3DV0 - chains A and C of the 5 polymer chains in the assembly; structure by X-ray diffraction, 2.50 A resolution.

== Chain A (and C) ==
Molecule: Pyruvate dehydrogenase E1 component subunit alpha
Organism: Bacillus stearothermophilus
Notes: EC 1.2.4.1; chain C of this document is another copy of the same molecule, construct and numbering; everything in this record applies to it too
Reference sequence: P21873 (ODPA_BACST); residues 0-368 here correspond to UniProt positions 1-369 (UniProt number = residue number + 1)
Chain sequence (369 residues; row label = number of the first residue in the row; numbering starts at 0):
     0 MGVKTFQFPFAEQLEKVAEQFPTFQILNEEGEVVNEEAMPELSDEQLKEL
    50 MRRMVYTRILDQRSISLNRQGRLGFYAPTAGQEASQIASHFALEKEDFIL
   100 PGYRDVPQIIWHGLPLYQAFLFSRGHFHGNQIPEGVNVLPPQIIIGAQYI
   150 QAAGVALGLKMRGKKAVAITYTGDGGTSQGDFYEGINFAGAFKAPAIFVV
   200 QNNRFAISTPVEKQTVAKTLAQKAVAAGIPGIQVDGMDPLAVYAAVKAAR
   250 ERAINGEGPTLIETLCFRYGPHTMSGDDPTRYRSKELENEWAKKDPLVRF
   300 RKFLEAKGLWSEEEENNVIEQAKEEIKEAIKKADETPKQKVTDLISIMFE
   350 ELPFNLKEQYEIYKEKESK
Unresolved in the structure: 0-3, 272-286, 368 (chain C: 0-3, 273-286)
Ligand contacts:
  - Mg2+ (MG): Gly-172, Asp-173, Gln-200, Asn-202, Phe-204, Ala-205, Arg-267
  - pyruvic acid (PYR): Phe-74, Ile-142, Ile-206
  - 3-deaza-thdp (TPW; 2-{4-[(4-amino-2-methylpyrimidin-5-yl)methyl]-3-methylthiophen-2-yl}ethyl trihydrogen diphosphate): Gln-81, Tyr-102, Arg-103, Ile-142, Ile-143, Ile-144, Gly-172, Asp-173, Gly-174, Gly-175, Gln-178, Asn-202, Phe-204, Ala-205, Ile-206, Arg-267
What the authors report for this chain:
  - binding site for 3-deaza-thdp: Tyr-102, Ile-142, Ile-144, Ile-206, His-271
  - Mg2+ coordination: Asp-173, Asn-202
  - mutagenesis - I206A: increased catalytic activity (DCPIP assay)
  - mutagenesis - I206A: decreased catalytic activity (PDH activity)
  - mutagenesis - I206A: unchanged binding to Dihydrolipoyllysine-residue acetyltransferase component of pyruvate dehydrogenase complex
  - catalytic residues: His-271 (proposed by the authors, not directly observed)

== Interface between chain A and chain C ==
Pairs across the interface (76):
  Phe-5(A) / Ala-37(C)  hydrophobic
  Phe-7(A) / Phe-23(C)  hydrophobic
  Phe-7(A) / Ile-231(C)  hydrophobic
  Phe-7(A) / Ala-247(C)  hydrophobic
  Phe-9(A) / Pro-229(C)  hydrophobic
  Phe-9(A) / Ile-231(C)  hydrophobic
  Phe-9(A) / Arg-251(C)
  Glu-11(A) / Gln-19(C)
  Gln-12(A) / Gln-19(C)
  Gln-12(A) / Phe-20(C)
  Gln-12(A) / Pro-229(C)
  Gln-12(A) / Gly-230(C)  hydrogen bond (side chain-backbone)
  Lys-15(A) / Gln-19(C)
  Gln-19(A) / Gln-12(C)  hydrogen bond (backbone-side chain)
  Gln-19(A) / Lys-15(C)
  Gln-19(A) / Val-16(C)
  Phe-20(A) / Gln-12(C)
  Phe-23(A) / Phe-7(C)  hydrophobic
  Glu-36(A) / Phe-5(C)
  Ala-37(A) / Phe-5(C)  hydrophobic
  Thr-176(A) / Tyr-182(C)  hydrogen bond (backbone-side chain)
  Ser-177(A) / Tyr-182(C)
  Ser-177(A) / Glu-183(C)
  Ser-177(A) / Asn-186(C)
  Gln-178(A) / Tyr-182(C)
  Gln-178(A) / Glu-183(C)
  Gly-179(A) / Gly-179(C)
  Gly-179(A) / Glu-183(C)  hydrogen bond (backbone-side chain)
  Tyr-182(A) / Thr-176(C)  hydrogen bond (side chain-backbone)
  Tyr-182(A) / Ser-177(C)
  Tyr-182(A) / Gln-178(C)
  Tyr-182(A) / Tyr-182(C)  hydrophobic
  Tyr-182(A) / Lys-222(C)  hydrogen bond
  Glu-183(A) / Ser-177(C)
  Glu-183(A) / Gln-178(C)
  Glu-183(A) / Gly-179(C)  hydrogen bond (side chain-backbone)
  Asn-186(A) / Ser-177(C)  hydrogen bond
  Asn-186(A) / Gln-213(C)  hydrogen bond (side chain-backbone)
  Asn-186(A) / Thr-214(C)  hydrogen bond
  Asn-186(A) / Lys-222(C)
  Gly-189(A) / Val-215(C)
  Ala-190(A) / Lys-212(C)
  Ala-190(A) / Gln-213(C)
  Gln-213(A) / Asn-186(C)  hydrogen bond (backbone-side chain)
  Gln-213(A) / Ala-190(C)
  Thr-214(A) / Asn-186(C)  hydrogen bond
  Thr-214(A) / Ala-226(C)
  Val-215(A) / Gly-189(C)
  Val-215(A) / Ala-226(C)
  Val-215(A) / Gly-227(C)
  Ala-216(A) / Ala-226(C)
  Ala-216(A) / Gly-227(C)
  Gln-221(A) / Val-224(C)  hydrogen bond (side chain-backbone)
  Lys-222(A) / Tyr-182(C)  hydrogen bond
  Lys-222(A) / Asn-186(C)
  Lys-222(A) / Ala-225(C)  hydrogen bond (side chain-backbone)
  Val-224(A) / Val-16(C)  hydrophobic
  Val-224(A) / Gln-221(C)  hydrogen bond (backbone-side chain)
  Val-224(A) / Val-224(C)  hydrophobic
  Ala-225(A) / Lys-222(C)  hydrogen bond (backbone-side chain)
  Ala-225(A) / Ala-225(C)  hydrophobic
  Ala-226(A) / Thr-214(C)
  Ala-226(A) / Val-215(C)
  Ala-226(A) / Ala-216(C)
  Gly-227(A) / Val-215(C)
  Gly-227(A) / Ala-216(C)
  Ile-228(A) / Leu-13(C)
  Pro-229(A) / Phe-9(C)  hydrophobic
  Pro-229(A) / Gln-12(C)
  Gly-230(A) / Gln-12(C)  hydrogen bond (backbone-side chain)
  Ile-231(A) / Phe-7(C)  hydrophobic
  Ile-231(A) / Phe-9(C)  hydrophobic
  Ala-243(A) / Phe-7(C)
  Ala-247(A) / Phe-7(C)  hydrophobic
  Glu-250(A) / Thr-4(C)
  Arg-251(A) / Phe-9(C)
Other interface residues (no listed pair), chain A (44 interface residues in all): Leu-13, Val-16, Glu-40, Lys-212, Ala-244, Thr-259
Other interface residues (no listed pair), chain C (43 interface residues in all): Glu-11, Glu-36, Phe-181, Ile-228, Ala-243, Ala-244

== Overview ==
44 residues of chain A face 43 of chain C across their interface, with 18 hydrogen bonds. Among the polar
pairs are Gln-12(A)/Gly-230(C), Gln-19(A)/Gln-12(C) and Thr-176(A)/Tyr-182(C). Chain A binds Mg2+,
3-deaza-thdp and pyruvic acid. From the paper: the catalytic residue His-271(A); I206A of chain A increases
catalytic activity (DCPIP assay).
Chain A and chain C are both Pyruvate dehydrogenase E1 component subunit alpha (Bacillus stearothermophilus);
the structure, Snapshots of catalysis in the E1 subunit of the pyruvate dehydrogenase multi-enzyme complex,
was determined by X-ray diffraction, deposited together with 3DVA and 3DUF.
